6Y7A - chain A; structure by X-ray diffraction, 1.40 A resolution.

Chain A:
Protein: Haloalkane dehalogenase
From: Rhodococcus sp
Notes: EC 3.8.1.5
UniProt: P0A3G3 (DHAA_RHOSO); numbering as in UniProt (aligned over 4-293)
Sequence (293 residues; row label = number of the first residue in the row):
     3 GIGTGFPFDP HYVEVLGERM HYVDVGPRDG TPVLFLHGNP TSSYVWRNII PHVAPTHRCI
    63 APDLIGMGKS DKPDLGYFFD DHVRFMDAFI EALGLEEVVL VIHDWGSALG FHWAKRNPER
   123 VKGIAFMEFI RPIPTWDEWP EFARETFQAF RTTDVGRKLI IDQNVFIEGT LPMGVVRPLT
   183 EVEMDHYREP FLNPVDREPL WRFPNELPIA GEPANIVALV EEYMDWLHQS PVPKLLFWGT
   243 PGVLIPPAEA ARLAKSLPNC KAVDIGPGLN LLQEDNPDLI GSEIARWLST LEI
Differences from the reference sequence: expression tag (3, 294-295); engineered mutation Val-47 (Leu in P0A3G3), Thr-58 (Ser in P0A3G3), Gly-78 (Asp in P0A3G3), Phe-87 (Tyr in P0A3G3), Met-88 (Leu in P0A3G3), Phe-128 (Cys in P0A3G3), Thr-155 (Ala in P0A3G3), Lys-160 (Glu in P0A3G3), Val-167 (Ala in P0A3G3), Thr-172 (Ala in P0A3G3), Met-175 (Lys in P0A3G3), Gly-176 (Cys in P0A3G3), Asn-195 (Lys in P0A3G3), Glu-224 (Ala in P0A3G3), Asp-227 (Asn in P0A3G3), Lys-257 (Glu in P0A3G3), Ala-264 (Thr in P0A3G3), Asn-272 (His in P0A3G3), Leu-273 (Tyr in P0A3G3), Ser-291 (Pro in P0A3G3), Thr-292 (Ala in P0A3G3)
Glycans and other covalent adducts: compound OEH linked to Asp-106
Residues lining bound ligands: OEH ([9-[2-carboxy-5-[2-[2-(6-chloranylhexoxy)ethoxy]ethylcarbamoyl]phenyl]-6-(dimethylamino)xanthen-3-ylidene]-dimethyl-azanium): Asn-41, Trp-107, Ile-132, Phe-144, Ala-145, Thr-148, Phe-149, Phe-152, Gln-165, Val-167, Phe-168, Glu-170, Gly-171, Thr-172, Pro-174, Met-175, Gly-176, Leu-209, Val-245, Leu-246, Asn-272
Curated features (UniProtKB/Swiss-Prot):
  - active site: Asp-106 (Nucleophile), Glu-130 (Proton donor)
Reported in the primary citation:
  - binding site for OEH: Thr-148, Thr-172
  - mutagenesis - H272N: abolished catalytic activity (hydrolysis of the ester) (citing earlier work)

In short:
Compound OEH is covalently linked to Asp-106. Curated annotation (UniProt) lists active-site residues Asp-106
and Glu-130. The paper reports a binding site for OEH at Thr-148 and Thr-172; H272N abolishes catalytic
activity (hydrolysis of the ester).
Chain A is Haloalkane dehalogenase (Rhodococcus sp); the structure, X-ray structure of the Haloalkane
dehalogenase HaloTag7 labeled with a chloroalkane-tetramethylrhodamine fluorophore substrate, was determined
by X-ray diffraction, deposited together with 6ZCC, 6Y7B and 6Y8P.
